5JCJ - chains B and D of the 4 polymer chains in the assembly; structure by X-ray diffraction, 1.76 A resolution.

== Chain B ==
Protein: Pteridine reductase
Organism: Trypanosoma brucei brucei
Reference sequence: O76290 (O76290_TRYBB); numbering as in UniProt (aligned over 1-268)
Chain sequence (288 residues; row label = number of the first residue in the row; numbers below 1 keep their minus sign (Met-19 is residue -19)):
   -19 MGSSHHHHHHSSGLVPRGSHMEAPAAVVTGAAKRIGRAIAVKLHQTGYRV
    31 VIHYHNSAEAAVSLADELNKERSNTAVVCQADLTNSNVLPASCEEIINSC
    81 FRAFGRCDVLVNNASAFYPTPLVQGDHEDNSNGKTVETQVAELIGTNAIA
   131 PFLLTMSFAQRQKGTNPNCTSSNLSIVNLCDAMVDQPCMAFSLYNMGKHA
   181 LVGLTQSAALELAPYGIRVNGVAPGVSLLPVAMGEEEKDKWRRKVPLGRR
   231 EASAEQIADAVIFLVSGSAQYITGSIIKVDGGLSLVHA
Disordered / not traced: -19 to 0, 104-113, 143-152
Construct notes: initiating methionine (-19); expression tag (-18 to 0)
Small-molecule neighbours:
  - 6JM (2-(3,4-dihydroxyphenyl)-3,6-dihydroxy-4H-1-benzopyran-4-one): Arg14, Ser95, Phe97, Asp161, Met163, Cys168, Tyr174, Gly205, Val206, Leu208, Leu209, Pro210, Trp221
  - NADP (NAP; NADP nicotinamide-adenine-dinucleotide phosphate): Gly10, Lys13, Arg14, Ile15, Gly16, His33, Tyr34, His35, Asn36, Ser37, Ala61, Asp62, Leu63, Thr64, Asn93, Ala94, Ser95, Ala96, Thr126, Asn127, Leu159, Cys160, Asp161, Tyr174, Lys178, Pro204, Gly205, Val206, Ser207, Leu208
Reported in the primary citation:
  - binding site for 6JM: Asp161, Gly205, Trp221
  - post-translational modification sites: Cys168

== Chain D ==
Protein: Pteridine reductase
Organism: Trypanosoma brucei brucei
Reference sequence: O76290 (O76290_TRYBB); residues 1-268 here = UniProt positions 1-268
Chain sequence (288 residues; each row starts with the number of its first residue; numbers below 1 keep their minus sign (Met-19 is residue -19)):
   -19 MGSSHHHHHHSSGLVPRGSHMEAPAAVVTGAAKRIGRAIAVKLHQTGYRV
    31 VIHYHNSAEAAVSLADELNKERSNTAVVCQADLTNSNVLPASCEEIINSC
    81 FRAFGRCDVLVNNASAFYPTPLVQGDHEDNSNGKTVETQVAELIGTNAIA
   131 PFLLTMSFAQRQKGTNPNCTSSNLSIVNLCDAMVDQPCMAFSLYNMGKHA
   181 LVGLTQSAALELAPYGIRVNGVAPGVSLLPVAMGEEEKDKWRRKVPLGRR
   231 EASAEQIADAVIFLVSGSAQYITGSIIKVDGGLSLVHA
Disordered / not traced: -19 to 1, 104-113, 143-151
Modified / non-standard residues: Cys168 (S-oxy cysteine; CSX)
Construct notes: initiating methionine (-19); expression tag (-18 to 0)
Small-molecule neighbours:
  - 6JM (2-(3,4-dihydroxyphenyl)-3,6-dihydroxy-4H-1-benzopyran-4-one): Arg14, Ser95, Phe97, Asp161, Met163, Cys168, Tyr174, Gly205, Val206, Ser207, Leu208, Leu209, Pro210, Trp221, Leu263
  - NADP (NAP; NADP nicotinamide-adenine-dinucleotide phosphate): Gly10, Arg14, Ile15, Gly16, His33, Tyr34, His35, Asn36, Ser37, Ala61, Asp62, Leu63, Thr64, Asn93, Ala94, Ser95, Ala96, Thr126, Asn127, Leu159, Cys160, Asp161, Tyr174, Lys178, Pro204, Gly205, Val206, Ser207, Leu208
Reported in the primary citation:
  - higher-order assembly contacts with a neighbouring Pteridine reductase: Val266 to Ala268

== How chain B and chain D interact ==
Contacting residue pairs (74):
  Asn67(B) - Glu117(D)  hydrogen bond
  Pro70(B) - Val116(D)  hydrophobic
  Pro70(B) - Glu117(D)
  Pro101(B) - Met136(D)
  Pro101(B) - Glu191(D)
  Leu102(B) - Phe132(D)  hydrophobic
  Leu102(B) - Met136(D)
  Leu102(B) - Ala188(D)  hydrophobic
  Leu102(B) - Glu191(D)  hydrogen bond (backbone-side chain)
  Val103(B) - Ala139(D)  hydrophobic
  Val103(B) - Tyr195(D)
  Val116(B) - Pro70(D)  hydrophobic
  Val116(B) - Phe132(D)  hydrophobic
  Val116(B) - Leu133(D)  hydrophobic
  Val116(B) - Met136(D)  hydrophobic
  Glu117(B) - Asn67(D)
  Glu117(B) - Pro70(D)
  Val120(B) - Ile129(D)  hydrophobic
  Ala128(B) - Met176(D)
  Ile129(B) - Val120(D)  hydrophobic
  Ile129(B) - Ile124(D)  hydrophobic
  Phe132(B) - Leu102(D)  hydrophobic
  Phe132(B) - Val116(D)  hydrophobic
  Phe132(B) - Ser172(D)
  Phe132(B) - Leu173(D)  hydrophobic
  Phe132(B) - Met176(D)  hydrophobic
  Leu133(B) - Val116(D)  hydrophobic
  Met136(B) - Pro101(D)
  Met136(B) - Leu102(D)
  Ala139(B) - Val103(D)  hydrophobic
  Gln140(B) - Leu102(D)
  Gln140(B) - Val103(D)
  Val164(B) - Gln186(D)
  Asp165(B) - Gln186(D)  hydrogen bond
  Pro167(B) - Ser187(D)
  Pro167(B) - Leu190(D)
  Met169(B) - Leu190(D)
  Met169(B) - Glu191(D)
  Ala170(B) - Glu191(D)
  Ser172(B) - Phe132(D)
  Ser172(B) - Ser187(D)
  Ser172(B) - Glu191(D)
  Leu173(B) - Phe132(D)  hydrophobic
  Asn175(B) - Gly183(D)
  Asn175(B) - Ser187(D)  hydrogen bond
  Met176(B) - Ala128(D)
  Met176(B) - Phe132(D)  hydrophobic
  Met176(B) - Ala180(D)
  Met176(B) - Leu184(D)
  His179(B) - His179(D)
  His179(B) - Gly183(D)
  His179(B) - Gln186(D)
  Ala180(B) - Met176(D)
  Val182(B) - His179(D)
  Gly183(B) - Asn175(D)
  Gly183(B) - His179(D)
  Leu184(B) - Met176(D)
  Gln186(B) - Val164(D)
  Gln186(B) - Asp165(D)  hydrogen bond
  Gln186(B) - His179(D)  hydrogen bond
  Ser187(B) - Pro167(D)
  Ser187(B) - Ser172(D)
  Ser187(B) - Asn175(D)  hydrogen bond
  Ala188(B) - Leu102(D)  hydrophobic
  Leu190(B) - Pro167(D)
  Leu190(B) - Met169(D)
  Glu191(B) - Pro101(D)
  Glu191(B) - Leu102(D)  hydrogen bond (side chain-backbone)
  Glu191(B) - Met169(D)
  Glu191(B) - Ala170(D)
  Glu191(B) - Ser172(D)
  Leu192(B) - Leu102(D)  hydrophobic
  Leu192(B) - Val103(D)  hydrophobic
  Tyr195(B) - Val103(D)
Other interface residues (no listed pair), chain B (41 interface residues in all): Asn65, Ile124, Thr135, Cys168, Phe171
Other interface residues (no listed pair), chain D (39 interface residues in all): Asn65, Thr135, Gln140, Val182, Leu192

== Summary ==
The interface between chain B and chain D involves 41 residues on one side and 39 on the other; the contacts
include 8 hydrogen bonds. Polar contacts include Asn67(B)-Glu117(D), Leu102(B)-Glu191(D) and
Asp165(B)-Gln186(D). The paper reports a binding site for 6JM at Asp161(B), Gly205(B) and Trp221(B); a
modification site at Cys168(B).
Chain B is Pteridine reductase and chain D is Pteridine reductase, both from Trypanosoma brucei brucei; the
structure, Trypanosoma brucei PTR1 in complex with inhibitor NMT-H037 (compound 7), was determined by X-ray
diffraction (same publication as 5JCX, 5JDC and 5JDI).
